PDB entry 4TWW | X-ray diffraction, 2.42 A resolution | chains A and B

== Chain A (and B) ==
Molecule: 3C-like proteinase
From: Human SARS coronavirus
Notes: EC 3.4.22.69; chain B of this document is another copy of the same molecule, construct and numbering; everything in this record applies to it too
Reference sequence: P0C6X7 (R1AB_CVHSA); residues 1-306 here correspond to UniProt positions 3241-3546 (UniProt number = residue number + 3240)
Amino-acid sequence (306 residues; numbered 1 to 306; the number before each row is that of its first residue):
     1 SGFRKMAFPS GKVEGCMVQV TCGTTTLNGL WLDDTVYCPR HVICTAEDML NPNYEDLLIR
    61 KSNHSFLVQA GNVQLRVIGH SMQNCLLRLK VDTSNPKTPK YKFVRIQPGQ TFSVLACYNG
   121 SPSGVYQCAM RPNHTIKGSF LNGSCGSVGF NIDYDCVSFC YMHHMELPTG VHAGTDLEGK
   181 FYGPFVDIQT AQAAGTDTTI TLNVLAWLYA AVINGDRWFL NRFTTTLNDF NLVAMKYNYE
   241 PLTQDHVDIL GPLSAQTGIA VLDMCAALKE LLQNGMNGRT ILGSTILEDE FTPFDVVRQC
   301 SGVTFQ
Ligand contacts: 3A7 ((2S)-2-({[(3S,4aR,8aS)-2-(4-bromobenzoyl)decahydroisoquinolin-3-yl]methyl}amino)-3-(1H-imidazol-5-yl)propanal): H41, A46, M49, Y54, F140, L141, N142, G143, S144, C145, H163, H164, M165, E166, H172, D187, I188, Q189
Swiss-Prot annotation at these positions:
  - active site (For 3CL-PRO activity): H41, C145
  - site: Q306 (Cleavage)
From the paper describing this entry:
  - binding site for 3A7: H41, M49, F140, L141, C145, H163, M165, E166, D187
  - catalytic residues: C145

== Interface between chain A and chain B ==
Contacting residue pairs (70; chain A residue first):
  S1(A) - G138(B)
  S1(A) - S139(B)
  S1(A) - F140(B)  hydrogen bond (backbone-backbone)
  S1(A) - L141(B)
  S1(A) - E166(B)  hydrogen bond (backbone-side chain)
  S1(A) - G170(B)
  S1(A) - H172(B)  hydrogen bond (backbone-side chain)
  G2(A) - G138(B)
  G2(A) - S139(B)
  R4(A) - Q127(B)
  R4(A) - K137(B)  hydrogen bond (side chain-backbone)
  R4(A) - S139(B)
  R4(A) - E290(B)  salt bridge
  K5(A) - Y126(B)
  M6(A) - V125(B)
  M6(A) - Y126(B)  hydrophobic
  M6(A) - S139(B)
  A7(A) - G124(B)
  A7(A) - V125(B)  hydrogen bond (backbone-backbone)
  F8(A) - V125(B)
  P9(A) - S10(B)
  P9(A) - E14(B)
  P9(A) - P122(B)  hydrophobic
  P9(A) - S123(B)
  P9(A) - G124(B)
  S10(A) - P9(B)
  S10(A) - S10(B)  hydrogen bond (side chain-backbone)
  S10(A) - E14(B)  hydrogen bond (backbone-side chain)
  G11(A) - G11(B)
  G11(A) - E14(B)  hydrogen bond (backbone-side chain)
  E14(A) - P9(B)
  E14(A) - S10(B)  hydrogen bond (side chain-backbone)
  E14(A) - G11(B)  hydrogen bond (side chain-backbone)
  P122(A) - P9(B)  hydrophobic
  S123(A) - P9(B)
  S123(A) - R298(B)  hydrogen bond
  G124(A) - A7(B)
  G124(A) - P9(B)
  V125(A) - M6(B)
  V125(A) - A7(B)  hydrogen bond (backbone-backbone)
  V125(A) - F8(B)
  V125(A) - V125(B)  hydrophobic
  Y126(A) - R4(B)
  Y126(A) - K5(B)
  Y126(A) - M6(B)  hydrophobic
  Q127(A) - R4(B)  hydrogen bond (backbone-side chain)
  K137(A) - R4(B)  hydrogen bond (backbone-side chain)
  G138(A) - S1(B)
  G138(A) - G2(B)
  S139(A) - S1(B)
  S139(A) - G2(B)  hydrogen bond (side chain-backbone)
  S139(A) - R4(B)
  S139(A) - M6(B)
  S139(A) - Q299(B)
  F140(A) - S1(B)  hydrogen bond (backbone-backbone)
  L141(A) - R298(B)
  L141(A) - Q299(B)
  L141(A) - S301(B)
  E166(A) - S1(B)  hydrogen bond (side chain-backbone)
  H172(A) - S1(B)  hydrogen bond (side chain-backbone)
  T285(A) - S284(B)
  T285(A) - T285(B)  hydrogen bond (side chain-backbone)
  T285(A) - I286(B)
  I286(A) - G283(B)
  E290(A) - R4(B)  salt bridge
  R298(A) - S123(B)  hydrogen bond (side chain-backbone)
  R298(A) - G124(B)
  Q299(A) - S139(B)  hydrogen bond
  Q299(A) - L141(B)
  S301(A) - L141(B)
Also at the interface, not in a pair above, chain A (36 interface residues in all): F3, K12, L115, C128, G170, C300
Also at the interface, not in a pair above, chain B (36 interface residues in all): F3, L115, C128

== In short ==
Chain A and chain B each contribute 36 residues to their interface; the contacts include 21 hydrogen bonds and
2 salt bridges. Polar contacts include R4(A)-E290(B), S1(A)-E166(B) and S1(A)-H172(B). Bound to chain A:
compound 3A7. The paper reports the catalytic residue C145(A); a binding site for 3A7 at H41(A), M49(A) and
F140(A) among others.
Chain A and chain B are both 3C-like proteinase (Human SARS coronavirus); the structure, Structure of SARS-3CL
protease complex with a Bromobenzoyl (S,R)-N-decalin type inhibitor, was determined by X-ray diffraction
together with 4TWY and 4WY3 from the same study.
